Entry 7KZN (electron microscopy, 4.00 A resolution); this record covers chains I and J of the 19 polymer chains in the assembly.

== Chain I ==
Molecule: Dynein light chain roadblock LC7a
Source organism: Chlamydomonas reinhardtii
UniProtKB: Q9SWQ6 (Q9SWQ6_CHLRE); numbering as in UniProt (aligned over 1-105)
Chain sequence (105 residues; row label = number of the first residue in the row):
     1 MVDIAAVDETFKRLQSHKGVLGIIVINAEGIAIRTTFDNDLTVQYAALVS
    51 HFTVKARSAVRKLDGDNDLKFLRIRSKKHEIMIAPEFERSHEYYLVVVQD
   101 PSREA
Disordered / not traced: 1, 105

== Chain J ==
Molecule: Dynein light chain roadblock LC7b
Source organism: Chlamydomonas reinhardtii
UniProtKB: A8IY95 (A8IY95_CHLRE); numbering as in UniProt (aligned over 1-100)
Chain sequence (100 residues; row label = number of the first residue in the row):
     1 MSDIESTLTRIQGHKGVIGVIIVNNQGVPLRSTFEHDAMTKQYADLVPGL
    51 ADLARNLVRDLDPQNDLEFLRIRSHKHEIMVAAKDDFVLLVIQDPNAAST
Disordered / not traced: 1, 96-100

== Interface between chain I and chain J ==
Contacting residue pairs - 43 pairs, chain I then chain J:
  Gln44(I) - Leu61(J)
  Tyr45(I) - Leu61(J)  hydrophobic
  Leu48(I) - Leu57(J)
  Leu48(I) - Asp60(J)
  Val49(I) - Leu57(J)
  Phe52(I) - Leu50(J)
  Phe52(I) - Ala54(J)  hydrophobic
  Phe52(I) - Leu57(J)  hydrophobic
  Lys55(I) - Leu53(J)
  Ala56(I) - Leu50(J)  hydrophobic
  Ala59(I) - Leu50(J)  hydrophobic
  Val60(I) - Ile72(J)  hydrophobic
  Leu63(I) - Tyr43(J)  hydrophobic
  Asp66(I) - Lys76(J)  salt bridge
  Asn67(I) - Ser74(J)  hydrogen bond
  Asn67(I) - His75(J)  hydrogen bond (side chain-backbone)
  Asn67(I) - Lys76(J)  hydrogen bond (side chain-backbone)
  Asn67(I) - His77(J)  hydrogen bond
  Asp68(I) - Ser74(J)
  Asp68(I) - His75(J)  hydrogen bond (backbone-backbone)
  Leu69(I) - Ile72(J)  hydrophobic
  Leu69(I) - Arg73(J)
  Leu69(I) - Ser74(J)
  Lys70(I) - Arg73(J)  hydrogen bond (backbone-backbone)
  Phe71(I) - Arg73(J)
  Leu72(I) - Arg71(J)
  Leu72(I) - Ile72(J)  hydrophobic
  Arg73(I) - Leu70(J)
  Arg73(I) - Arg71(J)  hydrogen bond (backbone-backbone)
  Ile74(I) - Leu57(J)  hydrophobic
  Ile74(I) - Val58(J)  hydrophobic
  Ile74(I) - Leu70(J)  hydrophobic
  Arg75(I) - Asp66(J)
  Arg75(I) - Leu67(J)
  Arg75(I) - Glu68(J)
  Arg75(I) - Phe69(J)
  Ser76(I) - Asn65(J)  hydrogen bond
  Ser76(I) - Asp66(J)
  Lys77(I) - Gln64(J)  hydrogen bond (side chain-backbone)
  Lys77(I) - Asn65(J)
  Lys77(I) - Asp66(J)
  Lys78(I) - Asn65(J)
  His79(I) - Asn65(J)
Interface residues without a listed pair, chain I (28 interface residues in all): Leu41, His51, Lys62, Ile81
Interface residues without a listed pair, chain J (25 interface residues in all): Leu46, Asp62, Ile79

== In short ==
The interface between chain I and chain J involves 28 residues on one side and 25 on the other, with 9
hydrogen bonds and 1 salt bridge. Among the polar pairs are Asp66(I)-Lys76(J), Asn67(I)-Ser74(J) and
Asn67(I)-His75(J).
Here chain I is Dynein light chain roadblock LC7a and chain J is Dynein light chain roadblock LC7b, both from
Chlamydomonas reinhardtii. Entry 7KZN (Outer dynein arm core subcomplex from C. reinhardtii) was determined by
electron microscopy.
